PDB entry 5HK1 | X-ray diffraction, 2.51 A resolution | chains A and B of the 3 polymer chains in the assembly

# Chain A (and B)
Molecule: Sigma non-opioid intracellular receptor 1
Source organism: Homo sapiens
Notes: chain B of this document is another copy of the same molecule, construct and numbering; everything in this record applies to it too
UniProt: Q99720 (SGMR1_HUMAN); residues 1-223 here = UniProt positions 1-223
Sequence (227 residues; numbered -3 to 223; the number before each row is that of its first residue; numbers below 1 keep their minus sign (Gly-3 is residue -3)):
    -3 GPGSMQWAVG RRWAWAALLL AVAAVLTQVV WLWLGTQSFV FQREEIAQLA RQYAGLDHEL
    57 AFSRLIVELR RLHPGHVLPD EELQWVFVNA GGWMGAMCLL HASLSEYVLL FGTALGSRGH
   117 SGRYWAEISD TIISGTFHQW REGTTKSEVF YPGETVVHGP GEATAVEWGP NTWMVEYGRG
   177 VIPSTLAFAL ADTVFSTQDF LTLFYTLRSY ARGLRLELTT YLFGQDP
Unresolved in the structure: -3 to 7, 220-223 (chain B: -3 to 0, 220-223)
Differences from the reference sequence: expression tag (-3 to 0)
Curated features (UniProtKB/Swiss-Prot):
  - region: Gln2 to Arg8 (Targeting to endoplasmic reticulum-associated lipid droplets), Ser99 to Leu106 (Important for ligand-binding)
  - site (Important for ligand binding): Asp126, Glu172
  - natural variant: Leu65 (L65Q: In HMNR2; uncertain significance), Glu102 (E102Q: In ALS16)
  - mutagenesis: Glu123 (E123G: No effect on ligand-binding), Asp126 (D126G: Reduces ligand-binding. No effect on subcellular localization), Glu138 (E138G: No effect on ligand-binding), Glu144 (E144G: No effect on ligand-binding), Glu150 (E150G: No effect on ligand-binding), Glu158 (E158G: No effect on ligand-binding), Glu163 (E163G: No effect on ligand-binding), Glu172 (E172G: Reduces ligand-binding. No effect on subcellular localization), Asp188 (D188G: No effect on ligand-binding), Asp195 (D195G: No effect on ligand-binding), Glu213 (E213G: No effect on ligand-binding)
Residues lining bound ligands: pd144418 (61W; 3-(4-methylphenyl)-5-(1-propyl-3,6-dihydro-2H-pyridin-5-yl)-1,2-oxazole): Val84, Trp89, Met93, Leu95, Tyr103, Leu105, Phe107, Ser117, Tyr120, Ile124, Asp126, His154, Trp164, Glu172, Ile178, Thr181, Leu182, Tyr206
From the paper describing this entry:
  - contacts within the chain: Val36-Glu102 (hydrogen bond), Phe37-Glu102 (hydrogen bond), Tyr103-Glu172 (hydrogen bond), Asp126-Glu172 (hydrogen bond)
  - disease-associated variants - E102Q: decreased stability (citing earlier work)
  - binding site for pd144418: Val84, Trp89, Met93, Leu95, Tyr103, Leu105, Phe107, Ile124, Trp164, Glu172, Leu182
  - mutagenesis - Y103F: decreased binding to (+)-pentazocine (citing earlier work)

# Chain A / chain B interface
Contacting residue pairs - 47 pairs, chain A then chain B:
  His54(A) with Thr141(B), hydrogen bond
  Glu55(A) with Thr141(B), hydrogen bond
  Trp81(A) with Gly139(B); Thr141(B)
  Phe83(A) with Trp136(B); Glu138(B); Ala159(B); Thr160(B); Ala161(B)
  Asn85(A) with His116(B)
  Met90(A) with Gly115(B); His116(B); Ala161(B), hydrophobic
  Gly91(A) with Trp136(B)
  Ala92(A) with Trp136(B), hydrophobic
  Gly108(A) with Trp136(B)
  Thr109(A) with Trp136(B)
  Ala110(A) with Trp136(B), hydrophobic
  Leu111(A) with Arg114(B), hydrogen bond (backbone-side chain); His134(B); Trp136(B), hydrophobic; Ser143(B); Ala161(B); Val162(B); Glu163(B)
  Gly112(A) with Arg114(B), hydrogen bond (backbone-side chain)
  Ser113(A) with Arg114(B)
  Arg114(A) with Arg114(B)
  Trp169(A) with Trp136(B), hydrophobic; Thr141(B)
  Phe191(A) with Ala187(B); Phe191(B)
  Ser192(A) with Gly87(B), hydrogen bond (backbone-backbone); Gly88(B); Phe184(B); Ala187(B); Asp188(B), hydrogen bond
  Thr193(A) with His116(B); Phe184(B)
  Gln194(A) with Ala183(B), hydrogen bond (side chain-backbone); Phe184(B), hydrogen bond (side chain-backbone); Ala187(B)
  Asp195(A) with His116(B), salt bridge; Arg119(B), salt bridge
  Leu197(A) with Arg119(B)
  Thr198(A) with Arg119(B), hydrogen bond
  Tyr201(A) with Glu138(B)
Other interface residues (no listed pair), chain A (25 interface residues in all): Asn167
Other interface residues (no listed pair), chain B (24 interface residues in all): Arg137, Lys142

# Overview
25 residues of chain A face 24 of chain B across their interface; the contacts include 9 hydrogen bonds and 2
salt bridges. Polar pairs include Asp195(A)-His116(B), Asp195(A)-Arg119(B) and His54(A)-Thr141(B). Bound to
chain A: pd144418. The paper reports a binding site for pd144418 at Val84(A), Trp89(A) and Met93(A) among
others; E102Q of chain A reduces stability.
Both chains are Sigma non-opioid intracellular receptor 1 (Homo sapiens). Entry 5HK1 (Human sigma-1 receptor
bound to PD144418) was determined by X-ray diffraction together with 5HK2 from the same study.
